2WQO - chain A; structure by X-ray diffraction, 2.17 A resolution.

[Chain A]
Molecule: Serine/threonine-protein kinase NEK2
Organism: Homo sapiens
Notes: EC 2.7.11.1; fragment: catalytic domain, residues 1-271
Reference sequence: P51955 (NEK2_HUMAN); numbering as in UniProt (aligned over 1-271)
Sequence (279 residues; row label = number of the first residue in the row):
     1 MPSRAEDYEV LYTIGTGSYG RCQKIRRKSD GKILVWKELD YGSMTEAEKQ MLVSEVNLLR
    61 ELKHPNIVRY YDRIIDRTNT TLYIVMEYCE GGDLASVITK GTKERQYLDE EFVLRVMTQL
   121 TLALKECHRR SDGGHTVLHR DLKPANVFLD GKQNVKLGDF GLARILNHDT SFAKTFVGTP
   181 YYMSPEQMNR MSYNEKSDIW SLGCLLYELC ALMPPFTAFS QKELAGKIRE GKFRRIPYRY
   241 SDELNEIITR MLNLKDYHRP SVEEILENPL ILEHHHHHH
Not modelled in the structure: 1-2, 17-19, 131-141, 160-177, 191-193
UniProt features mapped onto this chain:
  - active site: Asp141 (Proton acceptor)
  - binding site (ATP): Ile14 to Cys22, Lys37
  - modified residue: Thr170 (Phosphothreonine), Ser171 (Phosphoserine), Thr175 (Phosphothreonine), Thr179 (Phosphothreonine), Ser184 (Phosphoserine), Ser241 (Phosphoserine)
  - mutagenesis: Lys37 (K37R: Loss of kinase activity and of ability to activate NEK11. Loss of phosphorylation of CCDC102B), Asp141 (D141A: Loss of autophosphorylation), Thr170 (T170A: No effect on kinase activity; T170E: Kinase activity increased by two fold), Ser171 (S171A: No effect on kinase activity; S171D: Kinase activity increased by two fold), Thr175 (T175A: Kinase activity decreased by two fold; T175E: Kinase activity increased by two fold), Thr179 (T179A: Loss of kinase activity; T179E: Loss of kinase activity), Ser241 (S241A: Loss of kinase activity; S241D: Loss of kinase activity)
Residues lining bound ligands: VGK (4-[2-amino-5-(3,4,5-trimethoxyphenyl)pyridin-3-yl]benzoic acid): Ile14, Cys22, Val35, Lys37, Val68, Tyr70, Met86, Glu87, Tyr88, Cys89, Glu90, Gly91, Gly92, Asp93, Phe148, Gly158, Asp159
Reported in the primary citation:
  - conformationally variable residues (side-chain flip): Leu59, Tyr70, Met86
  - binding site for VGK: Lys37, Tyr70, Met86, Asp159
  - contacts within the chain: Tyr70-Met86, Leu59-Tyr70

[Summary]
Chain A binds compound VGK. From UniProt: active-site residue Asp141, 10 ATP-binding residues and 7
mutagenesis sites. From the paper: a binding site for VGK at Lys37, Tyr70 and Met86 among others;
conformational variability at Leu59, Tyr70 and Met86.
Chain A is Serine/threonine-protein kinase NEK2 (Homo sapiens); the structure, Structure of NEK2 bound to the
aminopyridine cct241950, was determined by X-ray diffraction.
